Entry 3WA5 (X-ray diffraction, 1.90 A resolution); this record covers chains A and B.

# Chain A
Protein: Type VI secretion exported 3
From: Pseudomonas aeruginosa
UniProt: Q9HYC5 (Q9HYC5_PSEAE); residue numbers follow UniProt; this construct covers 1-408
Amino-acid sequence (416 residues; row label = number of the first residue in the row):
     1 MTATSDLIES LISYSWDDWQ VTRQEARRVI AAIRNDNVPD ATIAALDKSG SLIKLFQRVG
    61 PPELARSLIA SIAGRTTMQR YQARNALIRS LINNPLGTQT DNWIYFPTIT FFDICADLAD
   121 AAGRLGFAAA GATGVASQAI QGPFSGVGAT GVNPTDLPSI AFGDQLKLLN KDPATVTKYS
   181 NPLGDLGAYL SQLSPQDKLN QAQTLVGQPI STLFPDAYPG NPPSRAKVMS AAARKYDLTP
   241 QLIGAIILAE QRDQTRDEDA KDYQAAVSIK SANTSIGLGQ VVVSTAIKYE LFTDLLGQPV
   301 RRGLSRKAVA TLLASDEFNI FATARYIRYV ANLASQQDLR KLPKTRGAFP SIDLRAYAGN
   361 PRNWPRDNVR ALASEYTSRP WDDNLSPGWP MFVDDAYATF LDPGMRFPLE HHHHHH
Not modelled in the structure: 1, 13-19, 409-416
Construct notes: expression tag (409-416)
Modified positions: Mse1 (selenomethionine); Mse78, Mse229, Mse391, Mse405 (selenomethionine; parent Met)
Metal / ion sites: Ca2+ site 1: Asn181, Asp253, Gln254, Glu258; Ca2+ site 2: Glu258, Asp262, Ser275, Gln280 (shared with Glu126(B) of chain B); Ca2+ site 3: Glu375, Ser378, Arg379, Asp382, Asn384
Curated features (UniProtKB/Swiss-Prot):
  - binding site (Ca(2+)): Asn181, Asp253, Gln254, Glu258, Glu375, Ser378, Arg379, Asp382, Asn384
  - mutagenesis: Asp18 (D18A: Significant loss of membrane-binding affinity), Glu25 (E25A: Significant loss of membrane-binding affinity), Glu250 (E250Q: Displays significant diminished activity), Asp262 (D262A: Complete loss of enzymatic activity)
Reported in the primary citation:
  - catalytic residues: Glu250 (citing earlier work)
  - Ca2+ coordination: Asn181, Asp253, Gln254, Glu258, Asp262, Ser275, Gln280, Glu375, Ser378, Arg379, Asp382, Asn384
  - Ca2+ coordination through a water molecule: Glu250
  - catalytic residues: Ile246, Gln280, Tyr376 (by similarity / conservation)
  - binding site for Ca2+: Gln280 (by similarity / conservation)

# Chain B
Protein: Tse3-specific immunity protein
From: Pseudomonas aeruginosa
UniProt: Q9HYC4 (Q9HYC4_PSEAE); residues 1-145 here = UniProt positions 1-145
Amino-acid sequence (153 residues; row label = number of the first residue in the row):
     1 MKTVALILAS LALLACTAES GVDFDKTLTH PNGLVVERPV GFDARRSAEG FRFDEGGKLR
    61 NPRQLEVQRQ DAPPPPDLAS RRLGDGEARY KVEEDDGGSA GSEYRLWAAK PAGARWIVVS
   121 ASEQSEDGEP TFALAWALLE RARLQLEHHH HHH
Not modelled in the structure: 1-21, 146-153
Construct notes: expression tag (146-153)
Modified positions: Mse1 (selenomethionine)
Metal / ion sites: Ca2+: Glu126 (shared with Glu258(A), Asp262(A), Ser275(A), Gln280(A) of chain A)
Curated features (UniProtKB/Swiss-Prot):
  - binding site (Ca(2+)): Glu126
  - lipidation: Cys16 (N-palmitoyl cysteine)
Reported in the primary citation:
  - Ca2+ coordination: Glu126

# Chain A / chain B interface
Residue-residue contacts (48):
  Lys171(A) with Glu129(B), hydrogen bond (side chain-backbone); Thr131(B)
  Ser180(A) with Asp127(B)
  Asn181(A) with Arg60(B)
  Gly184(A) with Leu59(B)
  Leu186(A) with Lys58(B); Arg60(B)
  Glu250(A) with Arg60(B), salt bridge; Ser99(B), hydrogen bond
  Asp253(A) with Arg60(B), salt bridge
  Glu258(A) with Glu126(B)
  Lys261(A) with Glu126(B), salt bridge; Asp127(B), salt bridge
  Asp262(A) with Glu126(B)
  Asn273(A) with Glu126(B)
  Thr274(A) with Glu126(B); Asp127(B)
  Ser275(A) with Ser99(B), hydrogen bond (side chain-backbone); Glu126(B), hydrogen bond (backbone-side chain)
  Gln280(A) with Ser99(B)
  Val282(A) with Gly98(B)
  Lys288(A) with Asp96(B), salt bridge
  Tyr376(A) with Gly98(B); Ser99(B), hydrogen bond (backbone-backbone)
  Thr377(A) with Arg60(B), hydrogen bond; Gly98(B), hydrogen bond (backbone-backbone); Ser99(B), hydrogen bond (backbone-backbone); Ala100(B), hydrogen bond (backbone-backbone); Gln124(B), hydrogen bond (backbone-side chain)
  Ser378(A) with Gly97(B); Gly98(B); Glu103(B); Gln124(B)
  Arg379(A) with Asp95(B), salt bridge; Asp96(B); Gly97(B), hydrogen bond (backbone-backbone); Gly98(B); Glu103(B), hydrogen bond (backbone-side chain)
  Pro380(A) with Gly97(B)
  Ser386(A) with Leu59(B); Arg60(B), hydrogen bond (side chain-backbone)
  Pro387(A) with Lys58(B), hydrogen bond (backbone-side chain); Leu59(B); Pro62(B)
  Gly388(A) with Lys58(B); Leu59(B), hydrogen bond (backbone-backbone)
  Trp389(A) with Arg60(B)
  Mse391(A) with Lys58(B)
Also at the interface, not in a pair above, chain A (30 interface residues in all): Asp185, Gly279, Ser284, Tyr326
Also at the interface, not in a pair above, chain B (18 interface residues in all): Ser102, Pro130
The authors on this interface:
  - specific contacts: Arg60(B)-Asp253(A), Arg60(B)-Glu250(A), Asp96(B)-Lys288(A), Ser99(B)-Glu250(A) (hydrogen bond)
  - interface residues, chain A: Lys261(A), Ser275(A), Val282(A), Trp389(A), Mse391(A)
  - interface residues, chain B: Pro62(B), Glu126(B), Asp127(B), Pro130(B)
  - hot spots on chain B (mutagenesis) - E103A, Q124A, E126A: decreased binding to Type VI secretion exported 3 (chain A)

# Summary
30 residues of chain A face 18 of chain B across their interface, with 15 hydrogen bonds and 6 salt bridges.
Among the polar pairs are Glu250(A)-Arg60(B), Asp253(A)-Arg60(B) and Lys261(A)-Glu126(B). The paper describes
contacts between Arg60(B) and Asp253(A), Arg60(B) and Glu250(A) and Asp96(B) and Lys288(A); a hydrogen bond
between Ser99(B) and Glu250(A). The paper reports catalytic residues Glu250(A), Ile246(A) and Gln280(A) among
others; E103A, Q124A and E126A of chain B reduce binding to Type VI secretion exported 3 (chain A).
Chain A is Type VI secretion exported 3 and chain B is Tse3-specific immunity protein, both from Pseudomonas
aeruginosa; the structure, Crystal Structure of type VI peptidoglycan muramidase effector Tse3 in complex with
its cognate immunity protein ..., was determined by X-ray diffraction.
